3V8C - chains A and B; structure by X-ray diffraction, 2.77 A resolution.

[Chain A (and B)]
Protein: Ig gamma-1 chain C region
From: Homo sapiens
Notes: chain B of this document is another copy of the same molecule, construct and numbering; everything in this record applies to it too
UniProtKB: P01857 (IGHG1_HUMAN); residues 236-447 here correspond to UniProt positions 119-330 (UniProt number = residue number - 117)
Sequence (212 residues; each row starts with the number of its first residue):
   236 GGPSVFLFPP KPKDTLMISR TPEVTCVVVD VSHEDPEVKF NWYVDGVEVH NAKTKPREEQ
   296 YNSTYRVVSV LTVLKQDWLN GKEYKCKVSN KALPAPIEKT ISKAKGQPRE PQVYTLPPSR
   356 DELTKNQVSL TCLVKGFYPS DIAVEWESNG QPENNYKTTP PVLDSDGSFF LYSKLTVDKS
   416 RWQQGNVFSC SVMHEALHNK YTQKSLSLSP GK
Construct notes: engineered mutation Lys310 (His193 in P01857), Lys435 (His318 in P01857)
UniProt features mapped onto this chain:
  - glycosylation: Asn297 (N-linked (GlcNAc...) (complex) asparagine)
Disulfide bonds: Cys261-Cys321, Cys367-Cys425
Small-molecule neighbours:
  - oligosaccharide (beta-D-galactopyranose, N-acetylglucosamine units): Phe243, Pro244, Pro245, Lys246, Asp249, Thr256, Pro257, Glu258, Val259, Thr260, Val262
  - oligosaccharide (alpha-D-mannopyranose, N-acetylglucosamine units): Phe241, Phe243, Val264, Arg301
  - N-acetylglucosamine (NAG; 2-acetamido-2-deoxy-beta-D-glucopyranose): Val264, Asp265, Gln295, Asn297, Thr299

[Chain A / chain B interface]
Pairs across the interface (39; chain A residue first):
  Tyr349(A) with Ser354(B); Glu357(B); Lys360(B)
  Thr350(A) with Ser354(B)
  Leu351(A) with Leu351(B), hydrophobic; Pro352(B); Ser354(B); Thr366(B)
  Pro352(A) with Leu351(B)
  Ser354(A) with Tyr349(B); Leu351(B)
  Asp356(A) with Tyr349(B)
  Glu357(A) with Tyr349(B); Lys370(B)
  Lys360(A) with Gln347(B)
  Ser364(A) with Lys370(B)
  Thr366(A) with Leu351(B); Tyr407(B), hydrogen bond
  Leu368(A) with Ser364(B); Lys409(B)
  Lys370(A) with Glu357(B)
  Lys392(A) with Leu398(B); Asp399(B); Phe405(B)
  Thr394(A) with Val397(B)
  Val397(A) with Thr394(B)
  Leu398(A) with Lys392(B)
  Asp399(A) with Lys392(B); Lys409(B), salt bridge
  Ser400(A) with Asn390(B), hydrogen bond
  Phe405(A) with Lys392(B); Lys409(B)
  Tyr407(A) with Thr366(B), hydrogen bond; Tyr407(B), hydrophobic; Lys409(B)
  Lys409(A) with Asp399(B), salt bridge; Phe405(B); Tyr407(B)
  Lys439(A) with Asp356(B), salt bridge
Also at the interface, not in a pair above, chain A (27 interface residues in all): Gln347, Pro353, Asn390, Thr393, Pro395
Also at the interface, not in a pair above, chain B (27 interface residues in all): Thr350, Pro353, Leu368, Pro395, Ser400, Ser408, Lys439

[Summary]
The chain A/chain B interface involves 27 residues from each chain; the contacts include 3 hydrogen bonds and
3 salt bridges. Among the polar pairs are Asp399(A)-Lys409(B), Lys439(A)-Asp356(B) and Thr366(A)-Tyr407(B).
Bound to chain A: N-acetylglucosamine and an N-glycan.
Chain A and chain B are both Ig gamma-1 chain C region (Homo sapiens); the structure, Crystal structure of
monoclonal human anti-rhesus D Fc IgG1 t125(yb2/0) double mutant (H310 and H435 in ..., was determined by
X-ray diffraction, deposited together with 3V7M and 3V95.
